PDB entry 2XAK | X-ray diffraction, 2.80 A resolution | chains A and B of the 4 polymer chains in the assembly

Chain A (and B):
Molecule: Ribonucleoside-diphosphate reductase 1 subunit alpha
From: Escherichia coli
Notes: EC 1.17.4.1; chain B of this document is another copy of the same molecule, construct and numbering; everything in this record applies to it too
UniProtKB: P00452 (RIR1_ECOLI); numbering as in UniProt (aligned over 1-761)
Sequence (761 residues; row label = number of the first residue in the row):
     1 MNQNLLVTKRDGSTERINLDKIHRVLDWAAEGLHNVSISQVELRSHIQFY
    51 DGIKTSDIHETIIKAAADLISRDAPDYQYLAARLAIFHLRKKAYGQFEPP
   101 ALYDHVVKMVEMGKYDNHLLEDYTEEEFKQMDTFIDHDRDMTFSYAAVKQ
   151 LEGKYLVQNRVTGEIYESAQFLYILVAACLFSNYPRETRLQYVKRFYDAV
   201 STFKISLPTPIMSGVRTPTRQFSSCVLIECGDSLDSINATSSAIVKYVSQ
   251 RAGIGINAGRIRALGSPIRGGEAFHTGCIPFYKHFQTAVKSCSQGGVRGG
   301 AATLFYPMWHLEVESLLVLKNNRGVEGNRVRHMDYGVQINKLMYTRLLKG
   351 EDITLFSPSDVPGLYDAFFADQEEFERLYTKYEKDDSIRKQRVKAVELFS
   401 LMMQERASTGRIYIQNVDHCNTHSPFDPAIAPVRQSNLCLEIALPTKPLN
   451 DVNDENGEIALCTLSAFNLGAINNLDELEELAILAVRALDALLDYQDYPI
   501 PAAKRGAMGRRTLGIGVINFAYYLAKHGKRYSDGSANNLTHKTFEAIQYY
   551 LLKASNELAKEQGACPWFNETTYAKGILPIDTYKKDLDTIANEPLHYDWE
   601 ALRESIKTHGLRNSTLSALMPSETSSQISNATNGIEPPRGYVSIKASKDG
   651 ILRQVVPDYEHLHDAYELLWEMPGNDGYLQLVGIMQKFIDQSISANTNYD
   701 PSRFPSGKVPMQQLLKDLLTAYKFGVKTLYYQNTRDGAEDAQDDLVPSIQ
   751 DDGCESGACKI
Not modelled in the structure: 1-3, 268-273, 738-761
Modified / non-standard residues: Y730 (meta-nitro-tyrosine; NIY)
Curated features (UniProtKB/Swiss-Prot):
  - active site: N437 (Proton acceptor), C439 (Cysteine radical intermediate), E441 (Proton acceptor)
  - binding site (ATP): K9, E15 to K21, T55, K91
  - binding site (GDP): T209, N437, E441, E623 to S625
  - binding site (dTTP): D232 to L234, R262, R269
  - site: C225 (Important for hydrogen atom transfer), C462 (Important for hydrogen atom transfer), Y731 (Important for electron transfer), C754 (Interacts with thioredoxin/glutaredoxin), C759 (Interacts with thioredoxin/glutaredoxin)
  - modified residue: K283 (N6-acetyllysine)
  - natural variant: M1 to N2 (deletion: In 15% of the chains), M1 (deletion: In 30% of the chains)
  - mutagenesis: E441 (E441A/Q: Loss of activity; E441D: Decrease in activity), Y731 (Y731F: Loss of activity)
From the paper describing this entry:
  - catalytic residues: C439 (citing earlier work)

Chain A / chain B interface:
Contacting residue pairs - 40 pairs, chain A then chain B:
  L234(A) - V245(B)  hydrophobic
  L234(A) - S249(B)
  D235(A) - K246(B)  salt bridge
  N238(A) - S242(B)  hydrogen bond (side chain-backbone)
  N238(A) - V245(B)
  S241(A) - H284(B)  hydrogen bond
  S242(A) - N238(B)  hydrogen bond (backbone-side chain)
  S242(A) - S242(B)
  V245(A) - N238(B)
  K246(A) - D235(B)  salt bridge
  S249(A) - L234(B)
  T276(A) - C292(B)
  T276(A) - S293(B)
  T276(A) - Q294(B)
  P280(A) - K290(B)
  P280(A) - S291(B)
  P280(A) - S293(B)
  F281(A) - S291(B)
  K283(A) - T287(B)
  H284(A) - S241(B)  hydrogen bond
  H284(A) - H284(B)
  H284(A) - T287(B)  hydrogen bond
  H284(A) - A288(B)  hydrogen bond (side chain-backbone)
  T287(A) - K283(B)
  T287(A) - H284(B)  hydrogen bond
  T287(A) - T287(B)  hydrogen bond
  A288(A) - H284(B)  hydrogen bond (backbone-side chain)
  K290(A) - P280(B)
  S291(A) - T276(B)
  S291(A) - P280(B)
  S291(A) - F281(B)
  C292(A) - T276(B)
  S293(A) - T276(B)
  Q294(A) - T276(B)
  G295(A) - G327(B)
  G296(A) - P280(B)
  G296(A) - K283(B)
  E326(A) - E326(B)
  G327(A) - G295(B)
  D451(A) - N453(B)
Also at the interface, not in a pair above, chain A (29 interface residues in all): L264, R331, V452, N453
Also at the interface, not in a pair above, chain B (28 interface residues in all): L264, G296, R331, D451

Summary:
The interface between chain A and chain B involves 29 residues on one side and 28 on the other; the contacts
include 9 hydrogen bonds and 2 salt bridges. Among the polar pairs are D235(A)-K246(B), N238(A)-S242(B) and
S241(A)-H284(B). From the paper: the catalytic residue C439(A).
Both chains are Ribonucleoside-diphosphate reductase 1 subunit alpha (Escherichia coli). Entry 2XAK
(Ribonucleotide reductase Y730NO2Y modified R1 subunit of E. coli) was determined by X-ray diffraction (same
publication as 2X0X, 2XAP, 2XAV, 2XAW, 2XAY and 2XAZ).
